Entry 9BPV (electron microscopy, 3.00 A resolution); this record covers chains B and C of the 3 polymer chains in the assembly.

[Chain B]
Protein: Interferon lambda receptor 1
From: Homo sapiens
UniProtKB: Q8IU57 (INLR1_HUMAN); residues 1-206 here correspond to UniProt positions 21-226 (UniProt number = residue number + 20)
Chain sequence (209 residues; row label = number of the first residue in the row):
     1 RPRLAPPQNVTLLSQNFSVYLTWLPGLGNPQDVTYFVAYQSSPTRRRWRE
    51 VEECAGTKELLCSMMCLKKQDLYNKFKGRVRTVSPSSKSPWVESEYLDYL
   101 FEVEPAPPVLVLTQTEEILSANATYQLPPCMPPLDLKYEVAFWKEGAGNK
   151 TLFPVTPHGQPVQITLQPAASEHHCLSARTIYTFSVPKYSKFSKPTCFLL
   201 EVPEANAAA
Disordered / not traced: 1-5, 202-209
Construct notes: expression tag (207-209)
Disulfide bonds: Cys54-Cys62, Cys66-Cys130, Cys175-Cys197
Glycans and other covalent adducts: N-acetylglucosamine (NAG) linked to Asn9, Asn122
UniProt features mapped onto this chain:
  - glycosylation (N-linked (GlcNAc...) asparagine): Asn9, Asn16, Asn122, Asn149

[Chain C]
Protein: Interferon lambda-3
From: Homo sapiens
UniProtKB: Q8IZI9 (IFNL3_HUMAN); residues 1-163 here correspond to UniProt positions 34-196 (UniProt number = residue number + 33)
Chain sequence (176 residues; each row starts with the number of its first residue; numbers below 1 keep their minus sign (Gly-1 is residue -1)):
    -1 GSARGCHIAQFKSLSPQELQAFKRAKDALEESLLLKDCKCRSRLFPRTWD
    49 LRQLQVRERPVALEAELALTLKVLEATADTDPALGDVLDQPLHTLHHILS
    99 QLRACIQPQPTAGPRTRGRLHHWLHRLQEAPKKESPGCLEASVTFNLFRL
   149 LTRDLNCVASGDLCVAAAHHHHHHHH
Disordered / not traced: -1 to 3, 106-114, 164-174
Construct notes: expression tag (-1 to 0, 164-174)
Disulfide bonds: Cys4-Cys103, Cys38-Cys136, Cys155-Cys162

[How chain B and chain C interact]
Residue-residue contacts (18; chain B residue first):
  Asp71(B) - Arg147(C)  salt bridge
  Tyr73(B) - Phe146(C)
  Tyr73(B) - Arg147(C)
  Tyr73(B) - Thr150(C)
  Tyr73(B) - Arg151(C)
  Asn74(B) - Lys24(C)  hydrogen bond
  Asn74(B) - Phe143(C)  hydrogen bond (side chain-backbone)
  Asn74(B) - Arg147(C)
  Asp98(B) - Lys21(C)  salt bridge
  Phe101(B) - Lys21(C)
  Phe101(B) - Phe146(C)  hydrophobic
  Pro133(B) - Thr150(C)
  Phe184(B) - Pro14(C)
  Phe184(B) - Leu17(C)
  Phe184(B) - Phe146(C)  hydrophobic
  Phe184(B) - Thr150(C)
  Ser185(B) - Pro14(C)
  Ser185(B) - Gln18(C)
Other interface residues (no listed pair), chain B (13 interface residues in all): Ser42, Pro43, Arg47, Leu100, Thr183
Other interface residues (no listed pair), chain C (12 interface residues in all): Arg41, Asn154
The authors on this interface:
  - specific contacts: Asp98(B)-Lys21(C)

[In short]
Chain B and chain C form an interface of 13 and 12 residues respectively, with 2 hydrogen bonds and 2 salt
bridges. Polar contacts include Asp71(B)-Arg147(C), Asp98(B)-Lys21(C) and Asn74(B)-Lys24(C). The paper
describes a contact between Asp98(B) and Lys21(C).
Chain B is Interferon lambda receptor 1 and chain C is Interferon lambda-3, both from Homo sapiens; the
structure, Structure of the IFN-lambda3/IFN-lambdaR1/IL-10Rbeta receptor complex with an engineered
IL-10Rbeta, was determined by electron microscopy (same publication as 9BPU).
